PDB entry 9FCT | X-ray diffraction, 1.60 A resolution | chains B and A

Chain B (and A):
Name: DUF4465 domain-containing protein
Source organism: Bacteroides thetaiotaomicron VPI-5482
Notes: chain A of this document is another copy of the same molecule, construct and numbering; everything in this record applies to it too
UniProtKB: Q8A7N3 (Q8A7N3_BACTN); residues 1-256 here = UniProt positions 1-256
Sequence (256 residues; each row starts with the number of its first residue):
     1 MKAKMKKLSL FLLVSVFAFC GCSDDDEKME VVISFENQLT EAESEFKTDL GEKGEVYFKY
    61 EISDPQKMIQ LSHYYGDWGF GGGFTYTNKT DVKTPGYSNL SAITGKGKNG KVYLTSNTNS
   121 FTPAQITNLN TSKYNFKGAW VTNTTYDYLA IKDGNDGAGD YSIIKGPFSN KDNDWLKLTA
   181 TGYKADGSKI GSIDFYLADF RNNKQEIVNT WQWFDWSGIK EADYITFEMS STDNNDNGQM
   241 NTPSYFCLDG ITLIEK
Disordered / not traced: 1-25 (chain A: 1-26)
Residues lining bound ligands: cyanocobalamin (CNC): Val-56, Tyr-57, Trp-78, Phe-80, Gly-81, Tyr-97, Asn-117, Asn-119, Phe-121, Tyr-146, Asp-156, Tyr-161, Ile-163, Ile-164, Asn-235, Gln-239, Met-240, Asn-241, Thr-242, Pro-243, Ser-244, Tyr-245
From the paper describing this entry:
  - binding site for cyanocobalamin: Trp-78, Tyr-97, Tyr-146, Asn-241, Thr-242, Tyr-245

Chain B / chain A interface:
Contacting residue pairs (16):
  Glu-55(B) with Glu-55(A); Ser-120(A); Phe-121(A)
  Phe-121(B) with Glu-55(A)
  Gln-125(B) with Asp-186(A), hydrogen bond (side chain-backbone)
  Thr-127(B) with Asp-186(A)
  Ala-185(B) with Ala-185(A)
  Asp-186(B) with Thr-131(A); Ser-132(A); Ala-185(A); Asp-223(A)
  Gly-187(B) with Ala-185(A)
  Tyr-224(B) with Ala-185(A), hydrogen bond (side chain-backbone); Asp-186(A)
  Asn-237(B) with Lys-53(A)
  Gln-239(B) with Gly-54(A)
Other interface residues (no listed pair), chain B (11 interface residues in all): Asp-223

In short:
The interface between chain B and chain A involves 11 residues on one side and 10 on the other, with 2
hydrogen bonds. Polar contacts include Gln-125(B)/Asp-186(A) and Tyr-224(B)/Ala-185(A). Ligands of chain B:
cyanocobalamin. The paper reports a binding site for cyanocobalamin at Trp-78(B), Tyr-97(B) and Tyr-146(B)
among others.
Both chains are DUF4465 domain-containing protein (Bacteroides thetaiotaomicron VPI-5482). Entry 9FCT (BtuJ1 -
Bacteroides thetaiotaomicron B12 scavenging protein) was determined by X-ray diffraction (same publication as
9I2L).
